Entry 1H71 (X-ray diffraction, 2.10 A resolution); this record covers chain P.

== Chain P ==
Name: Serralysin
From: Pseudomonas SP. tac ii 18
Notes: EC 3.4.24.40
UniProtKB: O69771 (O69771); residues 1-463 here correspond to UniProt positions 18-480 (UniProt number = residue number + 17)
Sequence (463 residues; each row starts with the number of its first residue):
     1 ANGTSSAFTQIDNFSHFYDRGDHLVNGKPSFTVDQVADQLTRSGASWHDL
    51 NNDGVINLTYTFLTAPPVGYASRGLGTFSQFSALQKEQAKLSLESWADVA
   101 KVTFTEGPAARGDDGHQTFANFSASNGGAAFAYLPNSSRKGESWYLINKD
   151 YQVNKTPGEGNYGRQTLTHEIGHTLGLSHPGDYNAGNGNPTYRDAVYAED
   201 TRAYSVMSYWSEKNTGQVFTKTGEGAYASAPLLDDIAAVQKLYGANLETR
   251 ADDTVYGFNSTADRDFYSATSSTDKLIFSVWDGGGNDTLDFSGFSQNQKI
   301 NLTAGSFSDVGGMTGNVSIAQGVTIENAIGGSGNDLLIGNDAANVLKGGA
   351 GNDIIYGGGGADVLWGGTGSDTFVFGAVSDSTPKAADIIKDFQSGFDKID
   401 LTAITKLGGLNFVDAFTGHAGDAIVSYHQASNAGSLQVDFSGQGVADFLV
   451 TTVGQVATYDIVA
Disordered / not traced: 1-2, 184-188
Differences from the reference sequence: conflict Asp-22 (Glu39 in O69771), Gln-117 (Met134 in O69771)
Metal / ion sites: Ca2+ site 1: Asp-49, Asn-51, Asp-53, Val-55, Asn-57, Asp-114; Zn2+: His-169, His-173, His-179; Ca2+ site 2: Arg-250, Asp-252, Thr-254, Asp-282, Gly-284, Asp-287; Ca2+ site 3: Gly-285, Asp-287, Thr-324, Glu-326; Ca2+ site 4: Gly-331, Gly-333, Asp-335, Gly-348, Ala-350, Asp-353; Ca2+ site 5: Asn-340, Ala-342, Asn-344, Gly-357, Gly-359, Asp-362; Ca2+ site 6: Gly-349, Gly-351, Asp-353, Gly-366, Thr-368, Asp-371; Ca2+ site 7: Gly-358, Gly-360, Asp-362, Asp-380, Asp-387; Ca2+ site 8: Gly-367, Gly-369, Asp-371, Gln-393, Asp-397

== Overview ==
The Ca2+ site 1 is built by Asp-49, Asn-51, Asp-53, Val-55, Asn-57 and Asp-114. His-169, His-173 and His-179
form the Zn2+ site.
Chain P is Serralysin (Pseudomonas SP. tac ii 18); the structure, Psychrophilic Protease from
Pseudoalteromonas 'TAC II 18', was determined by X-ray diffraction (same publication as 1G9K).
